PDB entry 5UAQ | X-ray diffraction, 3.60 A resolution | chains C and E of the 6 polymer chains in the assembly

== Chain C ==
Molecule: DNA-directed RNA polymerase subunit beta
From: Escherichia coli (strain K12)
Notes: EC 2.7.7.6
Reference sequence: P0A8V2 (RPOB_ECOLI); residue numbers follow UniProt; this construct covers 1-1342
Chain sequence (1342 residues; each row starts with the number of its first residue):
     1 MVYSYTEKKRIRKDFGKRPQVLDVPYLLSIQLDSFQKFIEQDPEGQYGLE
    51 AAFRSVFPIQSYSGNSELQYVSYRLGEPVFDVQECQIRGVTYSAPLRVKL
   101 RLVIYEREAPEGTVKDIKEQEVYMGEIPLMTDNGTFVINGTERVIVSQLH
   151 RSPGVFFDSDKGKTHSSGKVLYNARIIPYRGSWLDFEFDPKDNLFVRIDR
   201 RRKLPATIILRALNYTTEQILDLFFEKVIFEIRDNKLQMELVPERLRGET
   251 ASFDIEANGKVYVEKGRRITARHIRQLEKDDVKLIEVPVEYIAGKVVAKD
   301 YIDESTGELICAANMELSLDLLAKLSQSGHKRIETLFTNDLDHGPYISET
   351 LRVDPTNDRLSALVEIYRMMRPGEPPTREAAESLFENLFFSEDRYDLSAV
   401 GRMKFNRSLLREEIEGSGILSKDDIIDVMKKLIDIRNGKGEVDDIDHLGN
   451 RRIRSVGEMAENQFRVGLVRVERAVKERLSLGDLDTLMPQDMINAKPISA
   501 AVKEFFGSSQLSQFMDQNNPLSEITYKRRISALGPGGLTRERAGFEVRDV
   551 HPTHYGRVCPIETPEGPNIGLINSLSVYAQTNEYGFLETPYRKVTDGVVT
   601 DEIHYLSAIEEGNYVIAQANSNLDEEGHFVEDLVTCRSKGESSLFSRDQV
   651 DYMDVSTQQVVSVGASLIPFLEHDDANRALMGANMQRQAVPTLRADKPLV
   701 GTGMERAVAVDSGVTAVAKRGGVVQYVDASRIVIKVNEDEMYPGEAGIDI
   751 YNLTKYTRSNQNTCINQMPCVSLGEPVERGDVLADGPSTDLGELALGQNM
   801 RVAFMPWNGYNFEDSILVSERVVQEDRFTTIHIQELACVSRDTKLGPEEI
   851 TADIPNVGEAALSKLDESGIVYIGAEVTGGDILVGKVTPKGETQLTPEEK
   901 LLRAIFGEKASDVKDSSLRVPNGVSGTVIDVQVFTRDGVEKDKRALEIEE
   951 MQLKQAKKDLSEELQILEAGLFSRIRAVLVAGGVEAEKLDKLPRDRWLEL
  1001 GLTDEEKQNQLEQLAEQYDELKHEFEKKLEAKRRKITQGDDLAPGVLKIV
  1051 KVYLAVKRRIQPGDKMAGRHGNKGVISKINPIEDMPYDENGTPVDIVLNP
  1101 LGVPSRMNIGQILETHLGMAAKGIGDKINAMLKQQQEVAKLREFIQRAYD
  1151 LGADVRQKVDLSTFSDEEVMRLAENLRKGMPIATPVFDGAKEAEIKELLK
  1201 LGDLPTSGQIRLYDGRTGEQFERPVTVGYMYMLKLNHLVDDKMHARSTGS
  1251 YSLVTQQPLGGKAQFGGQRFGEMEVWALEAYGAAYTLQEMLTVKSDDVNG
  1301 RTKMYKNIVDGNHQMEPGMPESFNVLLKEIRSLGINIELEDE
Unresolved in the structure: 1-2
Differences from the reference sequence: engineered mutation Y526 (His in P0A8V2)
Swiss-Prot annotation at these positions:
  - modified residue (N6-acetyllysine): K1022, K1200
  - mutagenesis: I561 (I561S: Resistant to antibiotics salinamide A and B), I569 (I569S: Resistant to antibiotics salinamide A and B), A665 (A665E: Resistant to antibiotics salinamide A and B), D675 (D675A/G: Resistant to antibiotics salinamide A and B), N677 (N677H/K: Resistant to antibiotics salinamide A and B), L680 (L680M: Resistant to antibiotics salinamide A and B), E813 (E813K: Disrupts the enzyme's active center)
Reported in the primary citation:
  - conformationally variable residues (loop rearrangement): S512 to P520, Y756 to N766

== Chain E ==
Molecule: DNA-directed RNA polymerase subunit omega
From: Escherichia coli (strain K12)
Notes: EC 2.7.7.6
Reference sequence: P0A800 (RPOZ_ECOLI); residues 1-91 here = UniProt positions 1-91
Chain sequence (91 residues; each row starts with the number of its first residue):
     1 MARVTVQDAVEKIGNRFDLVLVAARRARQMQVGGKDPLVPEENDKTTVIA
    51 LREIEEGLINNQILDVRERQEQQEQEAAELQAVTAIAEGRR
Unresolved in the structure: 1, 91

== Chain C / chain E interface ==
Contacting residue pairs (8; chain C residue first):
  G1282(C) - F17(E)
  Y1285(C) - L21(E)  hydrophobic
  G1311(C) - Q31(E)
  N1312(C) - Q31(E)
  N1312(C) - V32(E)
  H1313(C) - R28(E)  hydrogen bond (backbone-side chain)
  H1313(C) - Q31(E)  hydrogen bond (backbone-side chain)
  Q1314(C) - R28(E)  hydrogen bond

== Summary ==
6 residues of chain C face 5 of chain E across their interface; the contacts include 3 hydrogen bonds. Polar
contacts include H1313(C)-R28(E), H1313(C)-Q31(E) and Q1314(C)-R28(E). From UniProt: 7 mutagenesis sites on
chain C. From the paper: conformational variability at S512(C) and Y756(C).
Chain C is DNA-directed RNA polymerase subunit beta and chain E is DNA-directed RNA polymerase subunit omega,
both from Escherichia coli (strain K12); the structure, Escherichia coli RNA polymerase RpoB H526Y mutant, was
determined by X-ray diffraction together with 5UAG, 5UAC, 5UAH, 5UAJ and 5UAL from the same study.
